PDB entry 1IHF | X-ray diffraction, 2.50 A resolution | chains A and B of the 5 polymer chains in the assembly

[Chain A]
Molecule: Protein (integration host factor (alpha) (ihf))
From: Escherichia coli
UniProtKB: P0A6X7 (IHFA_ECOLI); numbering as in UniProt (aligned over 1-99)
Chain sequence (99 residues; each row starts with the number of its first residue):
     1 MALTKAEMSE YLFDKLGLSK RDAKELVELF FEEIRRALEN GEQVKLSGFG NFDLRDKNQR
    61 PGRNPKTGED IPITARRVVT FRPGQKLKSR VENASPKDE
Disordered / not traced: 1, 98-99
Bound ions: Cd2+ site 1: Ala2, Glu7 (shared with Glu41(B) of chain B); Cd2+ site 2: Glu7 (shared with Glu41(B) of chain B); Cd2+ site 3: Glu10, Asp14; Cd2+ site 4: Glu25 (shared with Gln14(B), His16(B) of chain B)
UniProt features mapped onto this chain:
  - mutagenesis: Pro65 (P65L: Alters DNA-binding specificity), Lys66 (K66S: Alters DNA-binding specificity)
Reported in the primary citation:
  - binding site for the 20-nt DNA strand: Arg60, Arg63, Pro65, Lys66, Ile71, Ile73
  - binding site for the 15-nt DNA strand: Ser47

[Chain B]
Molecule: Protein (integration host factor (beta) (ihf))
From: Escherichia coli
UniProtKB: P0A6Y1 (IHFB_ECOLI); numbering as in UniProt (aligned over 1-94)
Chain sequence (94 residues; numbered 1 to 94; the number before each row is that of its first residue):
     1 MTKSELIERL ATQQSHIPAK TVEDAVKEML EHMASTLAQG ERIEIRGFGS FSLHYRAPRT
    61 GRNPKTGDKV ELEGKYVPHF KPGKELRDRA NIYG
Bound ions: Cd2+ site 1: Gln14, His16 (shared with Glu25(A) of chain A); Cd2+ site 2: Glu41 (shared with Ala2(A), Glu7(A) of chain A); Cd2+ site 3: Ser52, His54, His79; Cd2+ site 4: Thr60 (shared with 1 residue of chain D); Cd2+ site 5: Glu73 (shared with 1 residue of chain E)
UniProt features mapped onto this chain:
  - mutagenesis: Glu44 (E44G/K/V: Altered DNA-binding specificity)
Reported in the primary citation:
  - binding site for the 15-nt DNA strand: Pro64
  - binding site for the 20-nt DNA strand: Arg46
  - specificity-determining residues: Arg46
  - contacts within the chain: Arg42-Glu44, Glu44-Arg46
  - binding site for the 35-nt DNA strand: Arg42, Val70, Leu72

[How chain A and chain B interact]
Pairs across the interface - 96 pairs, chain A then chain B:
  Ala2(A) with Glu41(B), hydrogen bond (backbone-side chain); Arg42(B)
  Leu3(A) with His32(B); Thr36(B); Arg42(B), hydrogen bond (backbone-backbone); Ile43(B); Glu44(B), hydrogen bond (backbone-backbone); Ile45(B)
  Lys5(A) with Ile45(B)
  Glu7(A) with His32(B)
  Met8(A) with Met29(B), hydrophobic; His32(B)
  Tyr11(A) with Glu28(B), hydrogen bond; His32(B)
  Leu12(A) with Ala25(B); Glu28(B); Met29(B), hydrophobic
  Leu16(A) with Asp24(B); Ala25(B); Glu28(B)
  Leu18(A) with Thr21(B)
  Asp22(A) with His16(B); Ile17(B)
  Glu25(A) with Gln14(B); His16(B), salt bridge
  Leu26(A) with Ala25(B), hydrophobic; Met29(B)
  Val27(A) with Met29(B), hydrophobic
  Leu29(A) with Leu10(B); Gln14(B)
  Phe30(A) with Leu6(B), hydrophobic; Met29(B), hydrophobic; Leu30(B), hydrophobic; Met33(B), hydrophobic
  Phe31(A) with Met33(B), hydrophobic; Ile45(B), hydrophobic; Phe48(B), hydrophobic
  Glu32(A) with Arg89(B), salt bridge
  Glu33(A) with Leu6(B); Arg9(B); Leu10(B); Gln13(B), hydrogen bond
  Ile34(A) with Met1(B), hydrophobic; Leu6(B), hydrophobic; Phe48(B), hydrophobic
  Arg35(A) with Gly47(B), hydrogen bond (side chain-backbone); Phe48(B); Glu85(B), salt bridge; Leu86(B); Arg89(B)
  Arg36(A) with Gln13(B), hydrogen bond
  Leu38(A) with Leu86(B), hydrophobic
  Glu39(A) with Arg89(B), salt bridge
  Glu42(A) with Met1(B), hydrogen bond (side chain-backbone); Arg9(B), salt bridge
  Gln43(A) with Met1(B), hydrogen bond (backbone-backbone)
  Val44(A) with Met1(B)
  Lys45(A) with Met1(B), hydrogen bond (backbone-backbone); Thr2(B); Lys3(B), hydrogen bond (backbone-backbone)
  Leu46(A) with Lys3(B); Leu30(B), hydrophobic
  Ser47(A) with Lys3(B)
  Phe49(A) with Leu30(B), hydrophobic; Met33(B), hydrophobic; Phe51(B), hydrophobic
  Phe52(A) with Phe51(B), hydrophobic; Phe80(B), hydrophobic
  Arg76(A) with Asn91(B)
  Arg77(A) with Ala90(B); Asn91(B), hydrogen bond (backbone-side chain); Ile92(B)
  Val79(A) with Pro82(B); Ala90(B), hydrophobic
  Phe81(A) with Phe51(B), hydrophobic; Phe80(B), hydrophobic
  Arg90(A) with Glu31(B), salt bridge; Ala34(B); Ser35(B); Ala38(B)
  Val91(A) with Leu37(B), hydrophobic; Ala38(B); Leu53(B), hydrophobic; Tyr76(B); Pro78(B), hydrophobic
  Glu92(A) with Lys75(B); Tyr76(B), hydrogen bond (backbone-backbone)
  Ala94(A) with Leu37(B); Ala38(B); Leu53(B), hydrophobic; Tyr76(B)
  Ser95(A) with Gln39(B); Gly40(B)
  Pro96(A) with Gly40(B); Tyr76(B)
  Lys97(A) with Gly40(B), hydrogen bond (backbone-backbone)
Also at the interface, not in a pair above, chain A (50 interface residues in all): Thr4, Lys15, Ala37, Leu54, Ala75, Pro83, Leu87, Lys88
Also at the interface, not in a pair above, chain B (50 interface residues in all): Val26, Val77, Tyr93, Gly94

[Summary]
Chain A and chain B each contribute 50 residues to their interface; the contacts include 14 hydrogen bonds and
6 salt bridges. Polar pairs include Glu25(A)-His16(B), Glu32(A)-Arg89(B) and Arg35(A)-Glu85(B). The paper
reports a binding site for the 20-nt DNA strand at Arg60(A), Arg63(A) and Arg46(B) among others; a binding
site for the 35-nt DNA strand at Arg42(B), Val70(B) and Leu72(B).
Here chain A is Protein (integration host factor (alpha) (ihf)) and chain B is Protein (integration host
factor (beta) (ihf)), both from Escherichia coli. Entry 1IHF (Integration host factor/DNA complex) was
determined by X-ray diffraction.
